Entry 8XBE (electron microscopy, 3.40 A resolution); this record covers chains B and C of the 5 polymer chains in the assembly.

# Chain B
Protein: Guanine nucleotide-binding protein G(i) subunit alpha-1
Source organism: Homo sapiens
UniProtKB: P63096 (GNAI1_HUMAN); numbering as in UniProt (aligned over 1-354)
Chain sequence (354 residues; numbered 1 to 354; the number before each row is that of its first residue):
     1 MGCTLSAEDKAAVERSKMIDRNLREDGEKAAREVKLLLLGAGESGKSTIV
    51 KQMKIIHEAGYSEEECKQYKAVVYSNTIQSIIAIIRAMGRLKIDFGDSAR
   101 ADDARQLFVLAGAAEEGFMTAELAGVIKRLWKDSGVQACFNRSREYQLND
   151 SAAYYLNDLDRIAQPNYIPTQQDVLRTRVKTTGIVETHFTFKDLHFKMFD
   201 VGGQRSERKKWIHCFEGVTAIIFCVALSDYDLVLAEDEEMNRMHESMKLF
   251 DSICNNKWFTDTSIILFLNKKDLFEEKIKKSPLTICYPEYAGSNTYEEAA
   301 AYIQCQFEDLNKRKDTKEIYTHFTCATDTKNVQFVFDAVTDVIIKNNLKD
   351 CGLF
Unresolved in the structure: 1-5, 55-181, 235-238
Curated features (UniProtKB/Swiss-Prot):
  - region: Lys35 to Thr48 (G1 motif), Asp173 to Thr181 (G2 motif), Phe196 to Arg205 (G3 motif), Ile265 to Asp272 (G4 motif), Thr324 to Thr329 (G5 motif)
  - binding site (GTP): Glu43 to Thr48, Ser151, Leu175 to Thr181, Asp200 to Gln204, Asn269 to Asp272, Ala326
  - binding site (Mg(2+)): Ser47, Thr181
  - modified residue: Arg178 (ADP-ribosylarginine), Gln204 (Deamidated glutamine), Cys351 (ADP-ribosylcysteine)
  - lipidation: Gly2 (N-myristoyl glycine), Cys3 (S-palmitoyl cysteine)
  - natural variant: Gly40 (G40C: In NEDHISB; G40R: In NEDHISB), Gly45 (G45D: In NEDHISB), Thr48 (T48I: In NEDHISB; T48K: In NEDHISB), Gln52 (Q52P: In NEDHISB), Ser75 (deletion: In NEDHISB; uncertain significance), Gln172 (deletion: In NEDHISB), Asp173 (D173V: In NEDHISB), Glu186 to Phe189 (deletion: In NEDHISB; uncertain significance), Cys224 (C224Y: In NEDHISB), Lys270 (K270N: In NEDHISB; K270R: In NEDHISB), Asp272 (D272G: In NEDHISB), Ala326 (A326P: In NEDHISB), 1 further natural variant entry in UniProt
  - mutagenesis: Gly42 (G42R: Abolishes switch to an activated conformation and dissociation from beta and gamma subunits upon GTP binding. Abolishes interaction with RGS family members), Glu116 (E116L: Enhances interaction (inactive GDP-bound) with RGS14), Gln147 (Q147L: Enhances interaction (inactive GDP-bound) with RGS14), Glu245 (E245L: Enhances interaction (inactive GDP-bound) with RGS14)

# Chain C
Protein: Guanine nucleotide-binding protein G(I)/G(S)/G(T) subunit beta-1
Source organism: Rattus norvegicus
UniProtKB: P54311 (GBB1_RAT); residue numbers follow UniProt; this construct covers 2-340
Chain sequence (344 residues; each row starts with the number of its first residue; numbers below 1 keep their minus sign (Gly-3 is residue -3)):
    -3 GSQLQSELDQLRQEAEQLKNQIRDARKACADATLSQITNNIDPVGRIQMR
    47 TRRTLRGHLAKIYAMHWGTDSRLLVSASQDGKLIIWDSYTTNKVHAIPLR
    97 SSWVMTCAYAPSGNYVACGGLDNICSIYNLKTREGNVRVSRELAGHTGYL
   147 SCCRFLDDNQIVTSSGDTTCALWDIETGQQTTTFTGHTGDVMSLSLAPDT
   197 RLFVSGACDASAKLWDVREGMCRQTFTGHESDINAICFFPNGNAFATGSD
   247 DATCRLFDLRADQELMTYSHDNIICGITSVSFSKSGRLLLAGYDDFNCNV
   297 WDALKADRAGVLAGHDNRVSCLGVTDDGMAVATGSWDSFLKIWN
Unresolved in the structure: -3 to 4
Sequence notes: expression tag (-3 to 1)
Disulfides: Cys103-Cys114
Curated features (UniProtKB/Swiss-Prot):
  - modified residue: Ser2 (N-acetylserine), His266 (Phosphohistidine)

# Interface between chain B and chain C
Contacting residue pairs (40):
  Val13(B) - Asn88(C)
  Arg15(B) - Lys89(C)
  Arg15(B) - Val90(C)  hydrogen bond (side chain-backbone)
  Ser16(B) - Asn88(C)
  Ser16(B) - Lys89(C)  hydrogen bond (side chain-backbone)
  Ile19(B) - Lys89(C)
  Ile19(B) - Val90(C)
  Ile19(B) - Ala92(C)  hydrophobic
  Asp20(B) - Lys89(C)  salt bridge
  Leu23(B) - Gly53(C)
  Leu23(B) - Ile80(C)  hydrophobic
  Leu23(B) - Lys89(C)
  Asp26(B) - Lys78(C)  salt bridge
  Gly27(B) - Leu55(C)
  Lys35(B) - Trp99(C)
  Thr182(B) - Asn119(C)
  Gly183(B) - Asn119(C)
  Ile184(B) - Trp99(C)
  Glu186(B) - Trp99(C)  hydrogen bond
  Phe199(B) - Trp99(C)  hydrophobic
  Gln204(B) - Leu117(C)
  Gln204(B) - Gly144(C)
  Gln204(B) - Tyr145(C)  hydrogen bond (side chain-backbone)
  Ser206(B) - Tyr145(C)
  Ser206(B) - Gly162(C)
  Glu207(B) - Asp186(C)
  Lys210(B) - Tyr145(C)
  Lys210(B) - Met188(C)
  Lys210(B) - Asp228(C)  salt bridge
  Lys210(B) - Asp246(C)  salt bridge
  Trp211(B) - Leu117(C)  hydrophobic
  His213(B) - Lys57(C)
  His213(B) - Tyr59(C)
  Cys214(B) - Tyr59(C)
  Cys214(B) - Gln75(C)  hydrogen bond (backbone-side chain)
  Cys214(B) - Trp99(C)
  Cys214(B) - Met101(C)  hydrophobic
  Phe215(B) - Trp99(C)  hydrophobic
  Glu216(B) - Lys57(C)  hydrogen bond (backbone-side chain)
  Trp258(B) - Arg314(C)
Interface residues without a listed pair, chain B (25 interface residues in all): Ala12
Interface residues without a listed pair, chain C (28 interface residues in all): His91, Asp118, Thr143, Cys204, Trp332

# Overview
The interface between chain B and chain C involves 25 residues on one side and 28 on the other; the contacts
include 6 hydrogen bonds and 4 salt bridges. Polar pairs include Asp20(B)-Lys89(C), Asp26(B)-Lys78(C) and
Lys210(B)-Asp228(C).
Chain B is Guanine nucleotide-binding protein G(i) subunit alpha-1 (Homo sapiens) and chain C is Guanine
nucleotide-binding protein G(I)/G(S)/G(T) subunit beta-1 (Rattus norvegicus); the structure, Human GPR34 -Gi
complex bound to S3E-LysoPS, was determined by electron microscopy, deposited together with 8XBG, 8XBH and
8XBI.
